7S1M - chains P and R of the 6 polymer chains in the assembly; structure by electron microscopy, 2.41 A resolution.

== Chain P ==
Protein: Ex4-D-Ala
Chain sequence (39 residues; row label = number of the first residue in the row):
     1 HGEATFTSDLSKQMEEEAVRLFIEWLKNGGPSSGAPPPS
Disordered / not traced: 30-39
Modified / non-standard residues: Ala4 (D-alanine; DAL)

== Chain R ==
Protein: Glucagon-like peptide 1 receptor
Source organism: Homo sapiens
UniProtKB: P43220 (GLP1R_HUMAN); residues 24-463 here = UniProt positions 24-463
Chain sequence (491 residues; each row starts with the number of its first residue; numbers below 1 keep their minus sign (Met-8 is residue -8)):
    -8 MKTIIALSYIFCLVFADYKDDDDLEVLFQGPARPQGATVSLWETVQKWRE
    42 YRRQCQRSLTEDPPPATDLFCNRTFDEYACWPDGEPGSFVNVSCPWYLPW
    92 ASSVPQGHVYRFCTAEGLWLQKDNSSLPWRDLSECEESKRGERSSPEEQL
   142 LFLYIIYTVGYALSFSALVIASAILLGFRHLHCTRNYIHLNLFASFILRA
   192 LSVFIKDAALKWMYSTAAQQHQWDGLLSYQDSLSCRLVFLLMQYCVAANY
   242 YWLLVEGVYLYTLLAFSVFSEQWIFRLYVSIGWGVPLLFVVPWGIVKYLY
   292 EDEGCWTRNSNMNYWLIIRLPILFAIGVNFLIFVRVICIVVSKLKANLMC
   342 KTDIKCRLAKSTLTLIPLLGTHEVIFAFVMDEHARGTLRFIKLFTELSFT
   392 SFQGLMVAILYCFVNNEVQLEFRKSWERWRLEHLHIQRDSSMKPLKCPTS
   442 SLSSGATAGSSMYTATCQASCSPAGLEVLFQGPHHHHHHHH
Disordered / not traced: -8 to 30, 129-137, 339-340, 423-482
Sequence notes: expression tag (-8 to 23, 464-482); conflict Phe260 (Leu in P43220)
Cystine bridges: Cys46-Cys71, Cys62-Cys104, Cys85-Cys126, Cys226-Cys296
From the paper describing this entry:
  - conformationally variable residues (side-chain flip): Tyr152, Arg310

== Chain P / chain R interface ==
Residue-residue contacts (57):
  His1(P) - Gln234(R)  hydrogen bond
  His1(P) - Val237(R)
  His1(P) - Tyr241(R)
  His1(P) - Trp306(R)
  His1(P) - Arg310(R)
  His1(P) - Ile313(R)
  Gly2(P) - Leu384(R)
  Gly2(P) - Glu387(R)  hydrogen bond (backbone-side chain)
  Glu3(P) - Tyr152(R)  hydrogen bond
  Glu3(P) - Arg190(R)  salt bridge
  Glu3(P) - Val194(R)
  Glu3(P) - Val237(R)
  Glu3(P) - Leu388(R)
  Ala4(P) - Met233(R)
  Ala4(P) - Gln234(R)
  Ala4(P) - Asn300(R)
  Thr5(P) - Asp372(R)  hydrogen bond
  Thr5(P) - Arg380(R)
  Thr5(P) - Leu384(R)
  Phe6(P) - Leu141(R)  hydrophobic
  Phe6(P) - Leu144(R)  hydrophobic
  Phe6(P) - Tyr148(R)
  Phe6(P) - Leu388(R)  hydrophobic
  Thr7(P) - Lys197(R)  hydrogen bond
  Thr7(P) - Leu201(R)
  Thr7(P) - Phe230(R)
  Ser8(P) - Thr298(R)
  Ser8(P) - Arg299(R)
  Ser8(P) - Asn300(R)  hydrogen bond (side chain-backbone)
  Asp9(P) - Arg380(R)  salt bridge
  Leu10(P) - Leu141(R)  hydrophobic
  Ser11(P) - Tyr205(R)  hydrogen bond
  Ser11(P) - Thr298(R)  hydrogen bond
  Ser11(P) - Arg299(R)  hydrogen bond
  Lys12(P) - Arg299(R)
  Gln13(P) - Glu138(R)  hydrogen bond
  Gln13(P) - Leu141(R)
  Met14(P) - Tyr205(R)  hydrophobic
  Glu15(P) - Leu32(R)  hydrogen bond (side chain-backbone)
  Glu15(P) - Tyr205(R)  hydrogen bond
  Glu15(P) - Arg299(R)  salt bridge
  Val19(P) - Ser31(R)
  Val19(P) - Leu32(R)
  Val19(P) - Pro90(R)  hydrophobic
  Leu21(P) - Gln210(R)
  Phe22(P) - Leu32(R)  hydrophobic
  Phe22(P) - Trp214(R)  hydrophobic
  Ile23(P) - Leu89(R)  hydrophobic
  Ile23(P) - Pro90(R)
  Ile23(P) - Trp91(R)  hydrophobic
  Trp25(P) - Trp214(R)
  Leu26(P) - Trp39(R)
  Leu26(P) - Glu68(R)
  Leu26(P) - Tyr69(R)
  Leu26(P) - Tyr88(R)
  Lys27(P) - Tyr69(R)
  Gly29(P) - Glu68(R)
Also at the interface, not in a pair above, chain P (24 interface residues in all): Ala18
Also at the interface, not in a pair above, chain R (42 interface residues in all): Thr35, Tyr145, Gln221, Ile309, Thr391
Interface features reported in the paper:
  - interface residues, chain R: Met233(R), Gln234(R)

== Summary ==
24 residues of chain P and 42 residues of chain R are in contact, with 12 hydrogen bonds and 3 salt bridges.
Polar pairs include Glu3(P)-Arg190(R), Asp9(P)-Arg380(R) and Glu15(P)-Arg299(R). The paper reports interface
residues Met233(R) and Gln234(R); conformational variability at Tyr152(R) and Arg310(R).
Chain P is Ex4-D-Ala and chain R is Glucagon-like peptide 1 receptor (Homo sapiens); the structure, Ex4-D-Ala
bound to the glucagon-like peptide-1 receptor/g protein complex (conformer 1), was determined by electron
microscopy (same publication as 7S3I).
